Entry 6K0A (electron microscopy, 4.60 A resolution (low resolution: residue-level contacts below are approximate; hydrogen-bond / salt-bridge calls are withheld)); this record covers chains X and D of the 12 polymer chains in the assembly.

[Chain X]
Molecule: RPR
Source organism: Methanocaldococcus jannaschii
Notes: fragment: rpr
Sequence (258 nucleotides; numbered -1 to 256; the number before each row is that of its first residue; numbers below 1 keep their minus sign (G-1 is residue -1)):
    -1 GGAGGGGGCUGGUGACUUUCCCCUCUUUAAGAGGGGAGGAAGUUCCGCCC
    49 ACCCCAUUUAUGGGCAGCGUCCCCUGAGAAGGGGCGGGAGAUGCAGCAGA
    99 AACGACACGGCUCCGGAAGAGAUGACGAUGAUAGUGAAAGUUGAGGACUU
   149 CCGGAGAACCGGUGAAACGGGCAUCUCCCCUGCCCGGGGUGCAAGCCGGU
   199 UUCGGCGCUUAGCCGAAUGUCACCGAAAUUACAGAAGGCGGGCUAUAGCC
   249 CCCAUUUU
From the paper describing this entry:
  - mutagenesis - U42A, U42DEL: decreased catalytic activity
  - self-association interface (contacts with another copy of this molecule): G223 to U228
  - catalytic residues: G40, U41, A233, A234 (proposed by the authors, not directly observed)
  - catalytic residues: U42

[Chain D]
Name: Ribonuclease P protein component 3
Source organism: Methanocaldococcus jannaschii (strain ATCC 43067 / DSM 2661 / JAL-1 / JCM 10045 / NBRC 100440)
Notes: EC 3.1.26.5; fragment: Rpp30
UniProtKB: Q58539 (RNP3_METJA); residues 1-232 here = UniProt positions 1-232
Sequence (232 residues; each row starts with the number of its first residue):
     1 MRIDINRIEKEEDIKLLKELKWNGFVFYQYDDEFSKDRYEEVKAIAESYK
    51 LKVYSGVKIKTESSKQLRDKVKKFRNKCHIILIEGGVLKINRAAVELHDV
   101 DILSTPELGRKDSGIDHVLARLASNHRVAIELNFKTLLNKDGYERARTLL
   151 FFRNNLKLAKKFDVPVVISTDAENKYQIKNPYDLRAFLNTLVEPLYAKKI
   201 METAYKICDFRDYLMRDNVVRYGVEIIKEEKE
Disordered / not traced: 1, 228-232
From the paper describing this entry:
  - binding site for RPR: Lys198

[How chain X and chain D interact]
Contacting residue pairs (14):
  C14(X) with Arg185(D); Lys198(D)
  U15(X) with Tyr182(D); Arg185(D)
  U16(X) with Tyr182(D)
  U17(X) with Lys21(D); Tyr182(D)
  U26(X) with Lys50(D); Lys52(D)
  A28(X) with Lys18(D); Glu19(D); Leu20(D); Lys21(D); Trp22(D)
Interface residues without a listed pair, chain X (8 interface residues in all): A13, G29
Interface residues without a listed pair, chain D (12 interface residues in all): Asn23, Leu195

[Overview]
8 residues of chain X and 12 residues of chain D are in contact. From the paper: catalytic residues G40(X),
U41(X) and A233(X) among others; U42A and U42DEL of chain X reduce catalytic activity.
Here chain X is RPR (Methanocaldococcus jannaschii) and chain D is Ribonuclease P protein component 3
(Methanocaldococcus jannaschii (strain ATCC 43067 / DSM 2661 / JAL-1 / JCM 10045 / NBRC 100440)). Entry 6K0A
(cryo-EM structure of an archaeal Ribonuclease P) was determined by electron microscopy together with 6K0B
from the same study.
